Entry 9BZ2 (electron microscopy, 3.83 A resolution); this record covers chains A and B of the 4 polymer chains in the assembly.

== Chain A (and B) ==
Name: Ribonucleoside-diphosphate reductase subunit alpha
From: Bacillus subtilis
Notes: EC 1.17.4.1; chain B of this document is another copy of the same molecule, construct and numbering; everything in this record applies to it too
Reference sequence: P50620 (RIR1_BACSU); residues 1-700 here = UniProt positions 1-700
Sequence (700 residues; row label = number of the first residue in the row):
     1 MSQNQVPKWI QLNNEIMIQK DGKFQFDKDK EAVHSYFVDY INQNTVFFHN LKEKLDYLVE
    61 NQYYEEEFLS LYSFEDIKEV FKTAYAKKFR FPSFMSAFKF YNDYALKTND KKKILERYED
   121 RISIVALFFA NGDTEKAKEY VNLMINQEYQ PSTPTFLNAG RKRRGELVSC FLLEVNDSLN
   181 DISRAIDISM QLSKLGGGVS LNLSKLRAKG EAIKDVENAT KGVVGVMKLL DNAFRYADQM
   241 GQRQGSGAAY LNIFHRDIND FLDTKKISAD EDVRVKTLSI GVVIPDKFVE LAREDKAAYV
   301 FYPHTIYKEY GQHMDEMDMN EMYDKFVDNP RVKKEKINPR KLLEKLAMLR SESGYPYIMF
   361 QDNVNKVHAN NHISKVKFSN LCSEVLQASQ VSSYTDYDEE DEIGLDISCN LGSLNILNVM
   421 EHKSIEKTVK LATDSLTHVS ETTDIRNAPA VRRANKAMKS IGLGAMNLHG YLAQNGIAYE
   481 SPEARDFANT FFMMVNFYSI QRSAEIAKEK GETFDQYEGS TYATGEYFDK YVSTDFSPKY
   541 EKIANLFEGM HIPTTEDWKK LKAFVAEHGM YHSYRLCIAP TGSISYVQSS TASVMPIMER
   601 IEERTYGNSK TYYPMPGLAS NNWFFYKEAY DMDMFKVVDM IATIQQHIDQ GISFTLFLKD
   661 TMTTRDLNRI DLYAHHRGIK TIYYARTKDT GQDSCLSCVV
Disordered / not traced: 1-5, 689-700
Residues lining bound ligands:
  - ATP (adenosine-5'-triphosphate): V33, H34, F37, N42, F89, R90, F91, R117
  - GDP (guanosine-5'-diphosphate): V46, F47, F48, H49, N50, L51, K54, K78, F81, K82, Y85, D120
  - dTTP (TTP), molecule 1: D177, S178, L179, I182, L206, R207, A212, I213, K214, A219, T220, K221, H304
  - dTTP (TTP), molecule 2: K194, Y236, A237, D238, M240
UniProt features mapped onto this chain:
  - active site: N380 (Proton acceptor), C382 (Cysteine radical intermediate), E384 (Proton acceptor)
  - binding site (substrate): T153, S169, C170, G198, N380 to E384, P580 to I584
  - site: C170 (Important for hydrogen atom transfer), D177 (Allosteric effector binding), R207 (Allosteric effector binding), C409 (Important for hydrogen atom transfer), Y683 (Important for electron transfer), Y684 (Important for electron transfer), C695 (Interacts with thioredoxin/glutaredoxin), C698 (Interacts with thioredoxin/glutaredoxin)
  - mutagenesis: H255 (H255Y: In ts-A 73; temperature-sensitive lethal mutation)
From the paper describing this entry:
  - catalytic residues: C382, Y684 (citing earlier work)

== Chain A / chain B interface ==
Contacting residue pairs - 59 pairs, chain A then chain B:
  L179(A) - M190(B)
  L179(A) - Q191(B)
  L179(A) - K194(B)
  L179(A) - Y236(B)  hydrophobic
  N180(A) - Q191(B)  hydrogen bond
  N180(A) - N447(B)
  I182(A) - Y236(B)
  S183(A) - D187(B)  hydrogen bond
  S183(A) - M190(B)
  R184(A) - R184(B)
  D187(A) - S183(B)  hydrogen bond
  M190(A) - L179(B)
  M190(A) - L229(B)  hydrophobic
  Q191(A) - L179(B)
  Q191(A) - N180(B)  hydrogen bond
  K194(A) - L179(B)
  I213(A) - M240(B)  hydrophobic
  V216(A) - M240(B)  hydrophobic
  A219(A) - M240(B)  hydrophobic
  K221(A) - R235(B)  hydrogen bond (side chain-backbone)
  K221(A) - Y236(B)
  K221(A) - D238(B)  salt bridge
  G225(A) - Y236(B)
  V226(A) - Y236(B)
  K228(A) - N232(B)
  L229(A) - N232(B)
  L229(A) - A233(B)
  L229(A) - Y236(B)  hydrophobic
  N232(A) - K228(B)
  N232(A) - L229(B)
  N232(A) - N232(B)  hydrogen bond
  A233(A) - L229(B)  hydrophobic
  R235(A) - K221(B)
  Y236(A) - I182(B)
  Y236(A) - K221(B)
  Y236(A) - G225(B)
  Y236(A) - V226(B)
  Y236(A) - L229(B)  hydrophobic
  D238(A) - K221(B)  salt bridge
  M240(A) - I213(B)  hydrophobic
  M240(A) - A219(B)
  G241(A) - A219(B)
  D396(A) - R446(B)
  D396(A) - N447(B)  hydrogen bond
  Y397(A) - D401(B)  hydrogen bond
  Y397(A) - I403(B)
  Y397(A) - R446(B)  hydrogen bond (backbone-backbone)
  Y397(A) - N447(B)
  Y397(A) - P449(B)  hydrophobic
  D398(A) - R452(B)  salt bridge
  D401(A) - Y397(B)  hydrogen bond
  I403(A) - Y397(B)
  R446(A) - D396(B)
  R446(A) - Y397(B)  hydrogen bond (backbone-backbone)
  N447(A) - N180(B)  hydrogen bond
  N447(A) - D396(B)  hydrogen bond
  N447(A) - Y397(B)  hydrogen bond (side chain-backbone)
  P449(A) - Y397(B)  hydrophobic
  R452(A) - D398(B)  salt bridge
Other interface residues (no listed pair), chain A (38 interface residues in all): I186, N218, G222, Q242, Y394
Other interface residues (no listed pair), chain B (37 interface residues in all): R163, I186, K214, V216, N218, G222

== Overview ==
The interface between chain A and chain B involves 38 residues on one side and 37 on the other, with 14
hydrogen bonds and 4 salt bridges. Polar pairs include K221(A)-D238(B), D398(A)-R452(B) and N180(A)-Q191(B).
Chain A binds ATP, GDP and dTTP. From the paper: catalytic residues C382(A) and Y684(A).
Both chains are Ribonucleoside-diphosphate reductase subunit alpha (Bacillus subtilis). Entry 9BZ2 (Class 14
model for turnover condition of Bacillus subtilis ribonucleotide reductase complex) was determined by electron
microscopy, deposited together with 9BW3, 9BWX, 9BX2, 9BX3, 9BX6, 9BX8 and 39 further entries.
